8QFS - chains C and A of the 3 polymer chains in the assembly; structure by electron microscopy, 2.70 A resolution.

== Chain C ==
Name: Elongation factor Tu
Source organism: Escherichia coli 'BL21-Gold(DE3)pLysS AG'
Reference sequence: E2QJ06 (E2QJ06_ECOLX); numbering as in UniProt (aligned over 1-394)
Chain sequence (394 residues; row label = number of the first residue in the row):
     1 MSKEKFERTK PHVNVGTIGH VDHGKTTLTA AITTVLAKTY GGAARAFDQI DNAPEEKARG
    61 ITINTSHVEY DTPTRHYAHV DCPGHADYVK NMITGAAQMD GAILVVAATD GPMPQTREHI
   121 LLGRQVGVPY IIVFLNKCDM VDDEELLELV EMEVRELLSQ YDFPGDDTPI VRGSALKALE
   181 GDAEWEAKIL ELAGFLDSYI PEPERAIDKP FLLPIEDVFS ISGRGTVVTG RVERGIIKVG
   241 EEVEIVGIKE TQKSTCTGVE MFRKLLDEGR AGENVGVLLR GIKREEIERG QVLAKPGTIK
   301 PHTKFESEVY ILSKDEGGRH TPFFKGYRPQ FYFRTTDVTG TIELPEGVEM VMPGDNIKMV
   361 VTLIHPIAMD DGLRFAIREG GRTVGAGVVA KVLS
Unresolved in the structure: 1
Metal / ion sites: Mg2+: Thr26, Thr62 (together with GTP)
Small-molecule neighbours: GTP (guanosine-5'-triphosphate): Val21, Asp22, His23, Gly24, Lys25, Thr26, Thr27, Phe47, Gly60, Ile61, Thr62, Cys82, Pro83, Gly84, His85, Asn136, Lys137, Asp139, Met140, Ser174, Ala175, Leu176, Lys177

== Chain A ==
Name: Protein SidH
Source organism: Escherichia coli 'BL21-Gold(DE3)pLysS AG'
Reference sequence: Q6RCQ4 (Q6RCQ4_LEGPN); residues 1-2225 here = UniProt positions 1-2225
Chain sequence (2248 residues; numbered -22 to 2225; the number before each row is that of its first residue; numbers below 1 keep their minus sign (Met-22 is residue -22)):
   -22 MKHHHHHHHH HHSAGLEVLF QGPMKRTIET YIIYLKEDLK IADTCKTIKD GLLKSITDKT
    38 HFSEELATYF ERDNPNAPFK VNTTDPTQVA VLKKLLNALE NAEKSFRAIE NIDISRDRYT
    98 AMIAKDAVMV SYKAVHEIYA ALQLINHSNS DIQDIVGPHI QKLLPQMALA SKALGNFAPE
   158 HPEESAGAVL AGVVNMLPTE KPTESESLGK LSNLIFELPH YFEELQKLIA TGASGIATKS
   218 ITSAEDYQSA MIKKANETKY YFEQLSSKSG LLAIPSYLSI VKRLIAHSTD LVNAGAPLTK
   278 QAYLDAVAKL EDIKHNILPQ LISELEMVEE SMGLKPGLLT DPALEQMNKY YTQLAEQVDN
   338 IAKAAGVLDT VSDYSDSIGG KIVRFLAGDS KKLDVGPKLT PAPDLGVLMD DVFIQKRRSN
   398 QESRLNEARL SSEDKSVLAA ANRFFDKIGS YNSIHKAWSK WSLANISQSE KDALIKEYKQ
   458 FQPHFAALYP DIDKLVVDAL TQPTGSNIVS RLYSSDYKQL WSSDHFKQVL SCKDSVLSSI
   518 QQSLAQSEFK AKLIEKTMSH SEETAYSMNN KTTNLTTRVQ PFEPLKFTLE DDKPVEYYHK
   578 RVIAASNQIL ELERAQKGVA EFFNYIQKKY PHENPSFDSL DESDKEFLRK AYKTFQPQLL
   638 ALKHDDINTR LVSSLTSSKP TDPPLRLTDL VSLKSGINDY LNEKISDLNQ DKTTLLDKEE
   698 EAREEQYAKN PLVAKGAELE KQTLFGQMSK LKLSKSVDDF FNKKFQTYLK DNLSPEVWKQ
   758 LSSNGETLDF DKIPYLEFHK DSPEVAMYKQ LINSMHYMKN GLEKLESLND YGDPNNIYHR
   818 TRFVMTTFNA LVMNICFSKY YVMEAGNNPG LKAIVQEGLD LLKPLEGMPL IGDYLKTTEK
   878 QEPPKQNIIT AWKKQQAVVE SGLSKGPKPK TDQQLISEQL GKIQEAIDNF DGDLEVSDSA
   938 REKIKTQIGE FAKGISGLSF GPGSVKKILA ALTKLETQLS NLDKESPEVT LGKLKDIHSE
   998 LNAQFRAAAE YTEYHSGQKF GSYSNNISTI VSNFCNGLVS NLPLKQEPAP KVKAPEKPVT
  1058 PVITGTTNPH EVVFGTKHEE FNSVYQPYLL LKRITDEFRD QNNPYKPSFD ELKEEAVSYY
  1118 DKIQPLLESV DPKFDKNFIA KHKESSTLLK AIDEVMSMRQ RINNPESSFA KLKDLHLEGD
  1178 FEKEENKEKF RQLYKEIQPY LHKIDSTYDQ TQFLEGLKTA KDFSGALQRI MNEENALQQS
  1238 TSLKDTSYLQ LIAESLYQIP VKLNKLKAEP DTPEPSKEEI DANVKAFVEG LNGLSFGPGS
  1298 VKKILSTAAK LQMQLSDIGK EGRELTMGRL KEIQAEFGTI LMAAADNAEF HLGLKPGTYS
  1358 RTVSERFEKF YSSLIVNLPL EKDQTGLELL IDTTSTQKRL AREMERLESV KEDTSAIDTK
  1418 KSIFGTEHEQ FSTLYQPYAS LRHIAKDIED GVHMNLYERT LEELKEEASN EYKKIQPYLA
  1478 KINPEFTEDY ISKTDGEYSL LHAIDRVFEE RHKINKPSSP FDKLRDLYLD GDFEKEENKE
  1538 QFLQLYAELQ PHLIKINYQY DLAYFLRELQ TPEDFKAATE RIINDESKLQ ELITGLDDTK
  1598 RLKVKLCEER IGYFIDLLKK QELEVGPEKI QAFKEKIFFN YIHANVNSAL DAKIGSHAEQ
  1658 FLQFIEKDFL DKKNEILEKI TIDQDMEEEI AKAIDRIAPD IINNKIESFK KLLFDSYIQS
  1718 DIKNSLHNEL GIYTSLFIDK ISPEIHLHQS EILGNVAFDS KMGAEIGSKI NAITPGILLN
  1778 NNPLKEAYVD LNNTLKEINT LLDEENKKTR DNPCRNEKIA KLTSLKDRLS DLDSIPKENT
  1838 VEFLKKMQEE TRSSLKSLES NDALINIYDV LNSLKETIEN GSDLPEIKKD KLQMISDVQN
  1898 ILSNFDKNPA ERLNLAVQIL NDSNPEVLSK TKGNFLIGEA FKGQVFTNYI NTKISEQLNN
  1958 ELGPYGKVFL KQIMPDFIAK KSEIIKEIAI DNMETGLETQ FKIHAPAIFE KNKELKAAYE
  2018 QLNVHLKEVQ SLIEAEEKKP KGNPCREEKI AALRSHQSQL MNTQRIPDHE TLRFLQEQNK
  2078 SAKSFMGKLE KYDTMISVYD SLTEIREHVS NHKSLSKEIK DEKIQEISKM EDMLKTTSKE
  2138 PSIRLAEVKA HGLSDQCKNV LLKNSDNFLV SFFKTLFSKL FNIKNENETL VSSFKQRLQN
  2198 IKGPEPVATP METPENEAPL VNANITRF
Unresolved in the structure: -22 to 2, 90-103, 176-188, 207-227, 268-278, 340-381, 609-616, 656-662, 875-879, 899-908, 1041-1240, 1262-1275, 1313-1326, 1370-1387, 1441-1497, 1620-2225
Differences from the reference sequence: initiating methionine (-22); expression tag (-21 to 0)
Reported in the primary citation:
  - binding site for tRNA: Lys57, Lys71, Lys504, Arg819
  - mutagenesis - K57E/K71E/K110E/A117E/K504E/R819E: abolished binding to tRNA
  - mutagenesis - K57E/K71E/K110E/A117E/K504E/R819E: abolished binding to Elongation factor Tu (chain C)
  - post-translational modification sites: Lys230, Lys358, Lys369, Lys656

== Chain C / chain A interface ==
Contacting residue pairs (41):
  His20(C) - Ser499(A)
  Asp22(C) - Lys437(A)  salt bridge
  Ala58(C) - Trp435(A)
  Arg59(C) - Ala434(A)
  Ile61(C) - Trp438(A)  hydrophobic
  His85(C) - Trp438(A)
  Ala108(C) - Val486(A)
  Thr109(C) - Asn484(A)
  Thr109(C) - Ile485(A)  hydrogen bond (backbone-backbone)
  Thr109(C) - Val486(A)  hydrogen bond (backbone-backbone)
  Asp110(C) - Val486(A)
  Asp110(C) - Lys495(A)
  Gly111(C) - Val486(A)
  Pro112(C) - Lys495(A)  hydrogen bond (backbone-side chain)
  Met113(C) - Lys495(A)
  Met113(C) - Ser499(A)
  Pro114(C) - Lys495(A)
  Pro114(C) - Gln496(A)
  Pro114(C) - Ser499(A)
  Leu146(C) - Ser487(A)
  Leu149(C) - Leu489(A)  hydrophobic
  Val150(C) - Val486(A)  hydrophobic
  Asp315(C) - Gln496(A)
  Glu316(C) - Gln496(A)
  Gly317(C) - Gln496(A)
  His320(C) - Phe820(A)
  Thr321(C) - Phe820(A)
  Pro322(C) - Tyr109(A)
  Phe324(C) - Val105(A)  hydrophobic
  Phe324(C) - Met106(A)  hydrophobic
  Gly347(C) - Phe154(A)
  Val348(C) - Phe154(A)
  Glu349(C) - Ile5(A)
  Glu349(C) - Phe154(A)  hydrogen bond (backbone-backbone)
  Met350(C) - Leu151(A)
  Met350(C) - Phe154(A)  hydrogen bond (backbone-backbone)
  Met350(C) - Ala155(A)
  Met350(C) - Pro156(A)
  Asp355(C) - Pro156(A)
  Asp355(C) - His158(A)  salt bridge
  Ile357(C) - Pro156(A)  hydrophobic
Interface residues without a listed pair, chain C (34 interface residues in all): Met140, Lys314, Val351, Met352, Gly354
Interface residues without a listed pair, chain A (24 interface residues in all): Gly152, Asn153
Interface features reported in the paper:
  - pairs named by the authors: Asp22(C)-Lys437(A) (salt bridge), Arg59(C)-Trp438(A) (hydrophobic contact), Ile61(C)-Trp438(A) (hydrophobic contact), His85(C)-Trp438(A) (cation-pi contact), Asp110(C)-Lys495(A) (backbone contact), Pro112(C)-Lys495(A) (backbone contact), Met113(C)-Lys495(A) (hydrophobic contact), Leu146(C)-Val486(A) (hydrophobic contact), Asp315(C)-Gln496(A) (backbone contact)
  - interface residues, chain C: Phe324(C), Val348(C), Met350(C), Met352(C)
  - interface residues, chain A: Met106(A), Tyr109(A), Leu151(A), Ala155(A), Pro156(A)

== In short ==
34 residues of chain C and 24 residues of chain A are in contact; the contacts include 5 hydrogen bonds and 2
salt bridges. Polar contacts include Asp22(C)-Lys437(A), Asp355(C)-His158(A) and Pro112(C)-Lys495(A). The
authors report a salt bridge between Asp22(C) and Lys437(A); hydrophobic contacts between Arg59(C) and
Trp438(A), Ile61(C) and Trp438(A) and Met113(C) and Lys495(A) among others; a cation-pi contact between
His85(C) and Trp438(A). From the paper: a binding site for tRNA at Lys57(A), Lys71(A) and Lys504(A) among
others; K57E/K71E/K110E/A117E/K504E/R819E of chain A abolish binding to tRNA.
Here chain C is Elongation factor Tu and chain A is Protein SidH, both from Escherichia coli
'BL21-Gold(DE3)pLysS AG'. Entry 8QFS (Cryo-EM structure of SidH from Legionella pneumophila) was determined by
electron microscopy together with 8QHC from the same study.
